PDB entry 2AVQ | X-ray diffraction, 1.30 A resolution | chains A and B

[Chain A (and B)]
Molecule: Pol polyprotein
From: Human immunodeficiency virus type 1 (BH5 ISOLATE)
Notes: EC 3.4.23.16; fragment: retropepsin; chain B of this document is another copy of the same molecule, construct and numbering; everything in this record applies to it too
Reference sequence: P04587 (POL_HV1B5); residues 1-99 here correspond to UniProt positions 69-167 (UniProt number = residue number + 68)
Amino-acid sequence (99 residues; each row starts with the number of its first residue):
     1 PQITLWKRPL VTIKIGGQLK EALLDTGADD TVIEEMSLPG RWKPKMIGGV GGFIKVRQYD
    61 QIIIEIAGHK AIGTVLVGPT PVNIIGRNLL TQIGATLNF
Sequence notes: engineered mutation K7 (Gln75 in P04587), I33 (Leu101 in P04587), V50 (Ile118 in P04587), I63 (Leu131 in P04587), A67 (Cys135 in P04587), A95 (Cys163 in P04587)
Small-molecule neighbours: p2/NC (2NC; N-{(2S)-2-[(N-acetyl-L-threonyl-L-isoleucyl)amino]hexyl}-L-norleucyl-L-glutaminyl-N~5~-[amino(iminio)methyl]-L-ornithinamide): R8, L23, D25, G27, A28, D29, D30, V32, I47, G48, G49, V50, P81, V82, I84
What the authors report for this chain:
  - mutagenesis - I50V (Kd = 19 nM): decreased stability in response to Dimer dissociation
  - self-association interface (contacts with another copy of this molecule); pairs are residue here / residue on that copy: V50-G51 (hydrogen bond), V50-I47, V50-G48, V50-G49, V50-V50, V50-I54, V50-T80, V50-P81
  - binding site for p2/NC: D25, G27, D29, D30, G48, V50
  - catalytic residues: D25 (proposed by the authors, not directly observed)

[How chain A and chain B interact]
Pairs across the interface (97; chain A residue first):
  P1(A) - L97(B)
  P1(A) - N98(B)
  P1(A) - F99(B)  hydrogen bond (backbone-backbone)
  Q2(A) - T96(B)
  Q2(A) - L97(B)
  Q2(A) - N98(B)  hydrogen bond
  I3(A) - T96(B)
  I3(A) - L97(B)  hydrogen bond (backbone-backbone)
  I3(A) - F99(B)  hydrophobic
  L5(A) - T26(B)
  L5(A) - R87(B)  hydrogen bond (backbone-side chain)
  L5(A) - L90(B)  hydrophobic
  L5(A) - T91(B)
  L5(A) - A95(B)
  W6(A) - R87(B)  hydrogen bond (backbone-side chain)
  W6(A) - T91(B)
  K7(A) - R87(B)
  R8(A) - D29(B)  salt bridge
  R8(A) - R87(B)
  P9(A) - T26(B)
  P9(A) - R87(B)
  L23(A) - G27(B)
  L24(A) - T26(B)  hydrogen bond (backbone-side chain)
  L24(A) - G27(B)
  L24(A) - L97(B)  hydrophobic
  D25(A) - D25(B)
  D25(A) - T26(B)
  D25(A) - G27(B)  hydrogen bond (side chain-backbone)
  T26(A) - L5(B)
  T26(A) - P9(B)
  T26(A) - L24(B)  hydrogen bond (side chain-backbone)
  T26(A) - D25(B)
  T26(A) - T26(B)  hydrogen bond (side chain-backbone)
  T26(A) - L97(B)
  G27(A) - L23(B)
  G27(A) - D25(B)  hydrogen bond (backbone-side chain)
  D29(A) - R8(B)  salt bridge
  G48(A) - V50(B)
  G49(A) - V50(B)
  G49(A) - P81(B)
  V50(A) - G48(B)
  V50(A) - G49(B)
  V50(A) - V50(B)  hydrogen bond (backbone-backbone)
  V50(A) - G51(B)  hydrogen bond (backbone-backbone)
  V50(A) - G52(B)
  V50(A) - I54(B)  hydrophobic
  G51(A) - G51(B)
  G51(A) - G52(B)
  G51(A) - I54(B)
  G52(A) - V50(B)
  G52(A) - G51(B)
  I54(A) - V50(B)
  H69(A) - F99(B)
  T80(A) - V50(B)
  P81(A) - G49(B)
  P81(A) - V50(B)
  I84(A) - V50(B)  hydrophobic
  R87(A) - L5(B)  hydrogen bond (side chain-backbone)
  R87(A) - W6(B)  hydrogen bond (side chain-backbone)
  R87(A) - K7(B)
  R87(A) - R8(B)
  R87(A) - P9(B)
  L90(A) - L5(B)  hydrophobic
  T91(A) - L5(B)
  T91(A) - W6(B)
  Q92(A) - W6(B)
  I93(A) - F99(B)
  G94(A) - N98(B)
  G94(A) - F99(B)
  A95(A) - L5(B)
  A95(A) - N98(B)
  A95(A) - F99(B)  hydrophobic
  T96(A) - Q2(B)  hydrogen bond
  T96(A) - I3(B)
  T96(A) - T96(B)
  T96(A) - L97(B)
  T96(A) - N98(B)  hydrogen bond (backbone-backbone)
  L97(A) - P1(B)
  L97(A) - Q2(B)
  L97(A) - I3(B)  hydrogen bond (backbone-backbone)
  L97(A) - L24(B)  hydrophobic
  L97(A) - T26(B)
  L97(A) - T96(B)
  N98(A) - P1(B)
  N98(A) - Q2(B)  hydrogen bond
  N98(A) - G94(B)
  N98(A) - A95(B)
  N98(A) - T96(B)  hydrogen bond (backbone-backbone)
  N98(A) - N98(B)
  F99(A) - P1(B)  hydrogen bond (backbone-backbone)
  F99(A) - I3(B)  hydrophobic
  F99(A) - L24(B)  hydrophobic
  F99(A) - A67(B)  hydrophobic
  F99(A) - H69(B)
  F99(A) - I93(B)
  F99(A) - G94(B)
  F99(A) - A95(B)  hydrophobic
Also at the interface, not in a pair above, chain A (39 interface residues in all): T4, I47, F53, A67
Also at the interface, not in a pair above, chain B (37 interface residues in all): T4, I47, F53, T80

[Summary]
Chain A and chain B form an interface of 39 and 37 residues respectively, with 20 hydrogen bonds and 2 salt
bridges. Polar pairs include R8(A)-D29(B), Q2(A)-N98(B) and L5(A)-R87(B). Bound to chain A: p2/NC. The paper
reports the catalytic residue D25(A); I50V of chain A reduces stability in response to Dimer dissociation.
Both chains are Pol polyprotein (Human immunodeficiency virus type 1 (BH5 ISOLATE)). Entry 2AVQ (Kinetics,
stability, and structural changes in high resolution crystal structures of HIV-1 protease with drug resistant
...) was determined by X-ray diffraction together with 2AVM, 2AVO, 2AVS and 2AVV from the same study.
